Entry 5VHF (electron microscopy, 5.70 A resolution (low resolution: residue-level contacts below are approximate; hydrogen-bond / salt-bridge calls are withheld)); this record covers chains Z and a of the 19 polymer chains in the assembly.

# Chain Z
Molecule: 26S proteasome non-ATPase regulatory subunit 7
Source organism: Homo sapiens
UniProtKB: P51665 (PSMD7_HUMAN); residue numbers follow UniProt; this construct covers 5-290
Chain sequence (286 residues; each row starts with the number of its first residue):
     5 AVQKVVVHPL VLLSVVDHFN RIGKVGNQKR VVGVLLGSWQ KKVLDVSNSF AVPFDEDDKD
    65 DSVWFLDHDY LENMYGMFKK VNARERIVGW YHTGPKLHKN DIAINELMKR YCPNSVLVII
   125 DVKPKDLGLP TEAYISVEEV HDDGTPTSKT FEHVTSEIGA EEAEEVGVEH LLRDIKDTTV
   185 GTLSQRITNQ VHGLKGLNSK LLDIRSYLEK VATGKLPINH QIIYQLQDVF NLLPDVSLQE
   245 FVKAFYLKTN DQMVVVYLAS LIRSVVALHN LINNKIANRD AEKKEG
Swiss-Prot annotation at these positions:
  - modified residue (N6-acetyllysine): Lys-204, Lys-214
  - cross-link: Lys-180 (Glycyl lysine isopeptide (Lys-Gly) (interchain with G-Cter in ubiquitin))

# Chain a
Molecule: 26S proteasome non-ATPase regulatory subunit 13
Source organism: Homo sapiens
UniProtKB: Q9UNM6 (PSD13_HUMAN); residues 3-376 here = UniProt positions 3-376
Chain sequence (374 residues; each row starts with the number of its first residue):
     3 DVPGFLQQSQ NSGPGQPAVW HRLEELYTKK LWHQLTLQVL DFVQDPCFAQ GDGLIKLYEN
    63 FISEFEHRVN PLSLVEIILH VVRQMTDPNV ALTFLEKTRE KVKSSDEAVI LCKTAIGALK
   123 LNIGDLQVTK ETIEDVEEML NNLPGVTSVH SRFYDLSSKY YQTIGNHASY YKDALRFLGC
   183 VDIKDLPVSE QQERAFTLGL AGLLGEGVFN FGELLMHPVL ESLRNTDRQW LIDTLYAFNS
   243 GNVERFQTLK TAWGQQPDLA ANEAQLLRKI QLLCLMEMTF TRPANHRQLT FEEIAKSAKI
   303 TVNEVELLVM KALSVGLVKG SIDEVDKRVH MTWVQPRVLD LQQIKGMKDR LEFWCTDVKS
   363 MEMLVEHQAH DILT
Swiss-Prot annotation at these positions:
  - modified residue: Lys-298 (N6-acetyllysine)

# How chain Z and chain a interact
Contacting residue pairs - 54 pairs, chain Z then chain a:
  Glu-110(Z) with Leu-145(a)
  Glu-142(Z) with Leu-145(a)
  Val-144(Z) with Arg-178(a)
  His-145(Z) with Arg-178(a)
  Asp-146(Z) with Leu-177(a); Glu-215(a); Arg-339(a)
  Asp-147(Z) with Leu-177(a); Leu-180(a); Gly-181(a); Glu-215(a); His-219(a)
  Gly-148(Z) with Leu-177(a); Arg-178(a); Gly-181(a); Cys-182(a)
  Thr-149(Z) with Arg-178(a)
  Pro-150(Z) with Gly-147(a); Thr-149(a); Arg-178(a)
  Arg-190(Z) with Leu-375(a)
  Gln-194(Z) with Ala-371(a); His-372(a); Leu-375(a); Thr-376(a)
  Gly-197(Z) with Glu-364(a)
  Leu-198(Z) with Glu-364(a)
  Leu-201(Z) with Lys-361(a); Glu-364(a)
  Lys-204(Z) with Leu-353(a); Trp-356(a); Cys-357(a)
  Leu-205(Z) with Cys-357(a); Lys-361(a)
  Ile-208(Z) with Leu-353(a); Cys-357(a)
  Tyr-211(Z) with Met-349(a)
  Leu-212(Z) with Lys-350(a); Leu-353(a)
  Val-215(Z) with Ile-346(a)
  Gln-225(Z) with Gln-337(a); Arg-339(a)
  Tyr-228(Z) with Met-218(a); Val-340(a); Leu-341(a)
  Gln-231(Z) with Gln-345(a); Met-349(a)
  Asp-232(Z) with Trp-335(a); Val-336(a)
  Leu-236(Z) with Trp-335(a)
  Pro-238(Z) with Pro-285(a); Ala-286(a); Arg-289(a)
  Asp-239(Z) with Arg-352(a)
Other interface residues (no listed pair), chain Z (34 interface residues in all): Thr-151, Ile-191, His-224, Leu-230, Phe-234, Asn-235, Leu-237
Other interface residues (no listed pair), chain a (37 interface residues in all): Asn-144, Pro-338, Glu-368

# Summary
34 residues of chain Z and 37 residues of chain a are in contact.
Chain Z is 26S proteasome non-ATPase regulatory subunit 7 and chain a is 26S proteasome non-ATPase regulatory
subunit 13, both from Homo sapiens; the structure, Conformational Landscape of the p28-Bound Human Proteasome
Regulatory Particle, was determined by electron microscopy (same publication as 5VGZ, 5VHH, 5VHI, 5VHJ, 5VHM,
5VHN and 5 further entries).
